Entry 6M7J (electron microscopy, 4.40 A resolution (low resolution: residue-level contacts below are approximate; hydrogen-bond / salt-bridge calls are withheld)); this record covers chains A and C of the 9 polymer chains in the assembly.

# Chain A
Name: DNA-directed RNA polymerase subunit alpha
Source organism: Mycobacterium tuberculosis
Notes: EC 2.7.7.6
Reference sequence: A5U8D3 (RPOA_MYCTA); residue numbers follow UniProt; this construct covers 1-347
Amino-acid sequence (347 residues; each row starts with the number of its first residue):
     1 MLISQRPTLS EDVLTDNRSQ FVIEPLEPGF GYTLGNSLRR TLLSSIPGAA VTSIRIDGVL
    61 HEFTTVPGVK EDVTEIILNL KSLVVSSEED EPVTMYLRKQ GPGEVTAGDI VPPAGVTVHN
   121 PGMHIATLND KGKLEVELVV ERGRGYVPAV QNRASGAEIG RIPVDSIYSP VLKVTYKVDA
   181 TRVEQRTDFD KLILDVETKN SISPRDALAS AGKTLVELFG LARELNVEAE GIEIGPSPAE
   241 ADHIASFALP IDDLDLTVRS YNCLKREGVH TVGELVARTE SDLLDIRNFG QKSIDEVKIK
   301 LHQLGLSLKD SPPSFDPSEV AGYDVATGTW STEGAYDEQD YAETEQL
Disordered / not traced: 1, 227-347

# Chain C
Name: DNA-directed RNA polymerase subunit beta
Source organism: Mycobacterium tuberculosis
Notes: EC 2.7.7.6
Reference sequence: V9Z879 (V9Z879_MYCTX); residues 7-1178 here correspond to UniProt positions 1-1172 (UniProt number = residue number - 6)
Amino-acid sequence (1179 residues; numbered 7 to 1185; the number before each row is that of its first residue):
     7 MADSRQSKTA ASPSPSRPQS SSNNSVPGAP NRVSFAKLRE PLEVPGLLDV QTDSFEWLIG
    67 SPRWRESAAE RGDVNPVGGL EEVLYELSPI EDFSGSMSLS FSDPRFDDVK APVDECKDKD
   127 MTYAAPLFVT AEFINNNTGE IKSQTVFMGD FPMMTEKGTF IINGTERVVV SQLVRSPGVY
   187 FDETIDKSTD KTLHSVKVIP SRGAWLEFDV DKRDTVGVRI DRKRRQPVTV LLKALGWTSE
   247 QIVERFGFSE IMRSTLEKDN TVGTDEALLD IYRKLRPGEP PTKESAQTLL ENLFFKEKRY
   307 DLARVGRYKV NKKLGLHVGE PITSSTLTEE DVVATIEYLV RLHEGQTTMT VPGGVEVPVE
   367 TDDIDHFGNR RLRTVGELIQ NQIRVGMSRM ERVVRERMTT QDVEAITPQT LINIRPVVAA
   427 IKEFFGTSQL SQFMDQNNPL SGLTHKRRLS ALGPGGLSRE RAGLEVRDVH PSHYGRMCPI
   487 ETPEGPNIGL IGSLSVYARV NPFGFIETPY RKVVDGVVSD EIVYLTADEE DRHVVAQANS
   547 PIDADGRFVE PRVLVRRKAG EVEYVPSSEV DYMDVSPRQM VSVATAMIPF LEHDDANRAL
   607 MGANMQRQAV PLVRSEAPLV GTGMELRAAI DAGDVVVAEE SGVIEEVSAD YITVMHDNGT
   667 RRTYRMRKFA RSNHGTCANQ CPIVDAGDRV EAGQVIADGP CTDDGEMALG KNLLVAIMPW
   727 EGHNYEDAII LSNRLVEEDV LTSIHIEEHE IDARDTKLGA EEITRDIPNI SDEVLADLDE
   787 RGIVRIGAEV RDGDILVGKV TPKGETELTP EERLLRAIFG EKAREVRDTS LKVPHGESGK
   847 VIGIRVFSRE DEDELPAGVN ELVRVYVAQK RKISDGDKLA GRHGNKGVIG KILPVEDMPF
   907 LADGTPVDII LNTHGVPRRM NIGQILETHL GWCAHSGWKV DAAKGVPDWA ARLPDELLEA
   967 QPNAIVSTPV FDGAQEAELQ GLLSCTLPNR DGDVLVDADG KAMLFDGRSG EPFPYPVTVG
  1027 YMYIMKLHHL VDDKIHARST GPYSMITQQP LGGKAQFGGQ RFGEMECWAM QAYGAAYTLQ
  1087 ELLTIKSDDT VGRVKVYEAI VKGENIPEPG IPESFKVLLK ELQSLCLNVE VLSSDGAAIE
  1147 LREGEDEDLE RAAANLGINL SRNESASVED LALARHGGS
Disordered / not traced: 7-29, 1141-1185
Sequence notes: expression tag (1179-1185)
Small-molecule neighbours: Corallopyronin A (C0L; methyl [(1E,5R)-5-{(3E)-3-[(2E,4E,8R,9E,12E)-1,8-dihydroxy-2,5,9-trimethyltetradeca-2,4,9,12-tetraen-1-ylidene]-2,4-dioxo-3,4-d ihydro-2H-pyran-6-yl}hex-1-en-1-yl]carbamate): Trp1074, Gln1077, Leu1089, Ser1120, Phe1121, Leu1124, Leu1125, Leu1128

# Interface between chain A and chain C
Residue-residue contacts - 52 pairs, chain A then chain C:
  Arg18(A) - Arg996(C)
  Tyr32(A) - Gly1016(C)
  Tyr32(A) - Glu1017(C)
  Tyr32(A) - Pro1018(C)
  Asn36(A) - Asp1012(C)
  Asn36(A) - Gly1013(C)
  Asn36(A) - Arg1014(C)
  Asn36(A) - Ser1015(C)
  Asn36(A) - Gly1016(C)
  Arg39(A) - Glu902(C)
  Arg39(A) - Phe906(C)
  Arg39(A) - Gly910(C)
  Arg39(A) - Gly1013(C)
  Arg40(A) - Asp903(C)
  Arg40(A) - Gly1013(C)
  Arg40(A) - Arg1014(C)
  Leu43(A) - Val901(C)
  Leu43(A) - Glu902(C)
  Leu60(A) - Ile792(C)
  His61(A) - Ile848(C)
  Glu62(A) - Lys876(C)
  Phe63(A) - Phe675(C)
  Phe63(A) - Ile848(C)
  Phe63(A) - Ala874(C)
  Thr64(A) - Phe675(C)
  Thr65(A) - Ala655(C)
  Thr65(A) - Asp656(C)
  Val69(A) - Ser654(C)
  Val69(A) - Ala655(C)
  Lys70(A) - Ala655(C)
  Lys70(A) - Pro688(C)
  Lys70(A) - Ile689(C)
  Lys70(A) - Val690(C)
  Lys70(A) - Asp691(C)
  Glu71(A) - Ala655(C)
  Lys81(A) - Asp745(C)
  Asn129(A) - Glu652(C)
  Tyr146(A) - Glu743(C)
  Tyr146(A) - Lys878(C)
  Gln151(A) - Glu795(C)
  Asn152(A) - Glu795(C)
  Arg153(A) - Glu795(C)
  Arg153(A) - Arg797(C)
  Ile159(A) - Gly793(C)
  Asp165(A) - Lys878(C)
  Lys173(A) - Asp909(C)
  Lys173(A) - Thr911(C)
  Val174(A) - Gly910(C)
  Thr175(A) - Ala908(C)
  Thr175(A) - Asp909(C)
  Thr175(A) - Gly910(C)
  Tyr176(A) - Gly1016(C)
Other interface residues (no listed pair), chain A (32 interface residues in all): Thr33, Asp72, Ile77, Leu78, Ile167
Other interface residues (no listed pair), chain C (42 interface residues in all): Arg620, Val653, Glu744, Ala794, Met904, Pro912, Phe1011

# Summary
32 residues of chain A and 42 residues of chain C are in contact. Ligands of chain C: Corallopyronin A.
Here chain A is DNA-directed RNA polymerase subunit alpha and chain C is DNA-directed RNA polymerase subunit
beta, both from Mycobacterium tuberculosis. Entry 6M7J (Mycobacterium tuberculosis RNAP with RbpA/us fork and
Corallopyronin) was determined by electron microscopy, deposited together with 6EDT, 6EE8 and 6EEC.
